Entry 8HCO (electron microscopy, 4.10 A resolution (low resolution: residue-level contacts below are approximate; hydrogen-bond / salt-bridge calls are withheld)); this record covers chains A and B of the 11 polymer chains in the assembly.

[Chain A]
Molecule: Mitochondrial import receptor subunit TOM40
Source organism: Saccharomyces cerevisiae S288C
Reference sequence: P23644 (TOM40_YEAST); residue numbers follow UniProt; this construct covers 1-387
Sequence (387 residues; numbered 1 to 387; the number before each row is that of its first residue):
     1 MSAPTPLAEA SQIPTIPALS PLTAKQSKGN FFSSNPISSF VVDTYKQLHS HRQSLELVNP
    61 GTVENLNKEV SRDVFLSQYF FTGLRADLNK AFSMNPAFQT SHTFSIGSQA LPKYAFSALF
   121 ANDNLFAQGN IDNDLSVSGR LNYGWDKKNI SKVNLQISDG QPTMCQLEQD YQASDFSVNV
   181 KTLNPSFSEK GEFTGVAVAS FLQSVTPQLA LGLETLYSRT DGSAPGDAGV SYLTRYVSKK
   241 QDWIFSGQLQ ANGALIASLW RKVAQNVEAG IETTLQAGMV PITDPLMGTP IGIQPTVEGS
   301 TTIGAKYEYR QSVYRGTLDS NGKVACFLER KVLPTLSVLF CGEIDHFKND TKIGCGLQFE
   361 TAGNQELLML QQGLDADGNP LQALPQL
Not modelled in the structure: 1-48, 283-290, 383-387

[Chain B]
Molecule: Mitochondrial import receptor subunit TOM22
Source organism: Saccharomyces cerevisiae S288C
Reference sequence: P49334 (TOM22_YEAST); numbering as in UniProt (aligned over 1-152)
Sequence (152 residues; row label = number of the first residue in the row):
     1 MVELTEIKDD VVQLDEPQFS RNQAIVEEKA SATNNDVVDD EDDSDSDFED EFDENETLLD
    61 RIVALKDIVP PGKRQTISNF FGFTSSFVRN AFTKSGNLAW TLTTTALLLG VPLSLSILAE
   121 QQLIEMEKTF DLQSDANNIL AQGEKDAAAT AN
Not modelled in the structure: 1-85, 136-152
Curated features (UniProtKB/Swiss-Prot):
  - modified residue (Phosphoserine): Ser44, Ser46

[Interface between chain A and chain B]
Pairs across the interface (25; chain A residue first):
  Tyr307(A) - Leu113(B)
  Tyr309(A) - Ile117(B)
  Tyr309(A) - Glu120(B)
  Arg310(A) - Glu120(B)
  Arg310(A) - Leu123(B)
  Gln311(A) - Glu120(B)
  Gln311(A) - Leu123(B)
  Ser312(A) - Ser116(B)
  Tyr314(A) - Leu109(B)
  Tyr314(A) - Leu113(B)
  Leu318(A) - Thr105(B)
  Leu318(A) - Leu109(B)
  Val324(A) - Thr105(B)
  Val324(A) - Leu108(B)
  Val324(A) - Leu109(B)
  Ala325(A) - Leu109(B)
  Cys326(A) - Leu108(B)
  Cys326(A) - Pro112(B)
  Leu328(A) - Pro112(B)
  Phe340(A) - Pro112(B)
  Ile344(A) - Thr104(B)
  Ile344(A) - Leu108(B)
  His346(A) - Thr101(B)
  His346(A) - Thr104(B)
  His346(A) - Thr105(B)
Also at the interface, not in a pair above, chain A (18 interface residues in all): Gly316, Thr317, Arg330, Gly342
Also at the interface, not in a pair above, chain B (15 interface residues in all): Trp100, Leu115, Ala119, Ile124

[Overview]
18 residues of chain A face 15 of chain B across their interface.
Chain A is Mitochondrial import receptor subunit TOM40 and chain B is Mitochondrial import receptor subunit
TOM22, both from Saccharomyces cerevisiae S288C; the structure, Substrate-engaged TOM complex from yeast, was
determined by electron microscopy.
